3PFW - chains O and P; structure by X-ray diffraction, 2.15 A resolution.

# Chain O (and P)
Name: Glyceraldehyde-3-phosphate dehydrogenase, testis-specific
From: Homo sapiens
Notes: EC 1.2.1.12; chain P of this document is another copy of the same molecule, construct and numbering; everything in this record applies to it too
UniProt: O14556 (G3PT_HUMAN); numbering as in UniProt (aligned over 69-407)
Amino-acid sequence (346 residues; each row starts with the number of its first residue):
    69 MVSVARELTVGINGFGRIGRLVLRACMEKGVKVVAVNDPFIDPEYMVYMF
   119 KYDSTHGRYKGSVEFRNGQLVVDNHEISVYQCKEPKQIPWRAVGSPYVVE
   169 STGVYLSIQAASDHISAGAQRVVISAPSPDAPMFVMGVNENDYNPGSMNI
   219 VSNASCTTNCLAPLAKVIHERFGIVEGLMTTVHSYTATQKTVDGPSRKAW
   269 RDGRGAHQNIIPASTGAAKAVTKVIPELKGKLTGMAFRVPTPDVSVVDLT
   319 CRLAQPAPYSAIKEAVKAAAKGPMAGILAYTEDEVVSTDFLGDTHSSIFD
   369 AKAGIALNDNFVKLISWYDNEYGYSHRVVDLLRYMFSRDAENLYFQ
Disordered / not traced: 69-73, 410-414
Differences from the reference sequence: expression tag (408-414)
Small-molecule neighbours: NAD (nicotinamide-adenine-dinucleotide): Asn81, Gly82, Phe83, Gly84, Arg85, Ile86, Asn105, Asp106, Pro107, Phe108, Ile109, Cys150, Lys151, Ser169, Thr170, Gly171, Val172, Tyr173, Leu174, Ser193, Ala194, Cys224, Thr254, Ala255, Pro263, Asn388, Glu389, Tyr392
Curated features (UniProtKB/Swiss-Prot):
  - active site: Cys224 (Nucleophile)
  - binding site (NAD(+)): Arg85, Ile86, Asp106, Lys151, Tyr173, Ser193, Asn388
  - binding site (D-glyceraldehyde 3-phosphate): Ser223 to Thr225, Thr254, Thr283, Gly284, Arg306
  - site: His251 (Activates thiol group during catalysis)

# Chain O / chain P interface
Pairs across the interface - 104 pairs, chain O then chain P:
  Glu244(O) - Arg320(P)  salt bridge
  Glu244(O) - Leu375(P)
  Glu244(O) - Asn376(P)  hydrogen bond
  Glu244(O) - Phe379(P)
  Gly245(O) - Phe379(P)
  Leu246(O) - Thr318(P)
  Leu246(O) - Phe379(P)  hydrophobic
  Leu246(O) - Val380(P)
  Leu246(O) - Lys381(P)
  Met247(O) - Lys381(P)
  Thr248(O) - Asp316(P)  hydrogen bond
  Thr248(O) - Lys381(P)  hydrogen bond
  Val250(O) - Val250(P)  hydrophobic
  Val250(O) - Ile278(P)
  Trp268(O) - Glu352(P)
  Arg269(O) - Asp351(P)
  Arg269(O) - Glu352(P)  salt bridge
  Arg269(O) - Val353(P)  hydrogen bond (side chain-backbone)
  Arg269(O) - Asp368(P)  salt bridge
  Arg269(O) - Lys370(P)
  Arg269(O) - Ala371(P)
  Arg272(O) - Val354(P)
  Arg272(O) - Thr356(P)
  Arg272(O) - Asp357(P)  salt bridge
  His275(O) - His275(P)
  Gln276(O) - Thr309(P)
  Gln276(O) - Ser355(P)
  Gln276(O) - Thr356(P)
  Asn277(O) - Val354(P)
  Asn277(O) - Ser355(P)  hydrogen bond
  Asn277(O) - Thr356(P)  hydrogen bond
  Ile278(O) - Val250(P)  hydrophobic
  Ile278(O) - Val307(P)  hydrophobic
  Ile278(O) - Thr309(P)
  Ile278(O) - Val312(P)
  Ile278(O) - Val354(P)
  Ile278(O) - Ser355(P)  hydrogen bond (backbone-side chain)
  Ile278(O) - Trp385(P)
  Ile279(O) - Val354(P)  hydrophobic
  Pro280(O) - Val353(P)
  Pro280(O) - Ala371(P)  hydrophobic
  Pro280(O) - Trp385(P)  hydrophobic
  Gly298(O) - Leu375(P)
  Lys299(O) - Leu375(P)
  Leu300(O) - Leu375(P)
  Thr301(O) - Ile373(P)
  Thr301(O) - Leu375(P)
  Gly302(O) - Ile373(P)
  Met303(O) - Ala371(P)
  Met303(O) - Lys381(P)
  Phe305(O) - Val314(P)  hydrophobic
  Phe305(O) - Asp316(P)
  Phe305(O) - Ile383(P)  hydrophobic
  Val307(O) - Ile278(P)  hydrophobic
  Pro308(O) - Pro308(P)
  Pro308(O) - Thr309(P)
  Thr309(O) - Gln276(P)
  Thr309(O) - Ile278(P)
  Thr309(O) - Pro308(P)
  Val312(O) - Ile278(P)
  Val314(O) - Phe305(P)  hydrophobic
  Asp316(O) - Thr248(P)  hydrogen bond
  Thr318(O) - Thr318(P)
  Thr318(O) - Phe379(P)
  Arg320(O) - Glu244(P)  salt bridge
  Arg320(O) - Arg320(P)
  Asp351(O) - Arg269(P)
  Glu352(O) - Trp268(P)
  Glu352(O) - Arg269(P)  salt bridge
  Val353(O) - Arg269(P)  hydrogen bond (backbone-side chain)
  Val353(O) - Pro280(P)
  Val354(O) - Arg272(P)
  Val354(O) - Asn277(P)
  Val354(O) - Ile278(P)
  Val354(O) - Ile279(P)  hydrophobic
  Ser355(O) - Asn277(P)
  Ser355(O) - Ile278(P)  hydrogen bond (side chain-backbone)
  Thr356(O) - Arg272(P)
  Thr356(O) - Gln276(P)
  Thr356(O) - Asn277(P)  hydrogen bond
  Asp357(O) - Arg272(P)  salt bridge
  Asp368(O) - Arg269(P)  salt bridge
  Lys370(O) - Arg269(P)
  Ala371(O) - Arg269(P)
  Ala371(O) - Met303(P)
  Ile373(O) - Gly302(P)
  Leu375(O) - Glu244(P)
  Leu375(O) - Gly298(P)
  Leu375(O) - Lys299(P)
  Leu375(O) - Leu300(P)
  Asn376(O) - Glu244(P)  hydrogen bond
  Phe379(O) - Glu244(P)
  Phe379(O) - Gly245(P)
  Phe379(O) - Leu246(P)  hydrophobic
  Phe379(O) - Thr318(P)
  Phe379(O) - Phe379(P)  hydrophobic
  Val380(O) - Leu246(P)
  Lys381(O) - Leu246(P)
  Lys381(O) - Met247(P)
  Lys381(O) - Thr248(P)  hydrogen bond
  Lys381(O) - Met303(P)
  Ile383(O) - Phe305(P)  hydrophobic
  Trp385(O) - Ile278(P)
  Trp385(O) - Pro280(P)  hydrophobic
Also at the interface, not in a pair above, chain O (49 interface residues in all): Ala374
Also at the interface, not in a pair above, chain P (49 interface residues in all): Thr301, Ala374

# Overview
The chain O/chain P interface involves 49 residues from each chain, with 13 hydrogen bonds and 8 salt bridges.
Polar contacts include Glu244(O)-Arg320(P), Arg269(O)-Glu352(P) and Arg269(O)-Asp368(P). Bound to chain O:
NAD.
Both chains are Glyceraldehyde-3-phosphate dehydrogenase, testis-specific (Homo sapiens). Entry 3PFW (Crystal
structure of human sperm-specific glyceraldehyde-3-phosphate dehydrogenase (GAPDS) complex with NAD, a binary
form) was determined by X-ray diffraction, deposited together with 3H9E.
